Entry 4NCB (X-ray diffraction, 2.19 A resolution); this record covers chains A and C of the 4 polymer chains in the assembly.

Chain A:
Molecule: Argonaute
Source organism: Thermus thermophilus
UniProtKB: Q746M7 (Q746M7_THET2); residues 1-685 here = UniProt positions 1-685
Amino-acid sequence (685 residues; each row starts with the number of its first residue):
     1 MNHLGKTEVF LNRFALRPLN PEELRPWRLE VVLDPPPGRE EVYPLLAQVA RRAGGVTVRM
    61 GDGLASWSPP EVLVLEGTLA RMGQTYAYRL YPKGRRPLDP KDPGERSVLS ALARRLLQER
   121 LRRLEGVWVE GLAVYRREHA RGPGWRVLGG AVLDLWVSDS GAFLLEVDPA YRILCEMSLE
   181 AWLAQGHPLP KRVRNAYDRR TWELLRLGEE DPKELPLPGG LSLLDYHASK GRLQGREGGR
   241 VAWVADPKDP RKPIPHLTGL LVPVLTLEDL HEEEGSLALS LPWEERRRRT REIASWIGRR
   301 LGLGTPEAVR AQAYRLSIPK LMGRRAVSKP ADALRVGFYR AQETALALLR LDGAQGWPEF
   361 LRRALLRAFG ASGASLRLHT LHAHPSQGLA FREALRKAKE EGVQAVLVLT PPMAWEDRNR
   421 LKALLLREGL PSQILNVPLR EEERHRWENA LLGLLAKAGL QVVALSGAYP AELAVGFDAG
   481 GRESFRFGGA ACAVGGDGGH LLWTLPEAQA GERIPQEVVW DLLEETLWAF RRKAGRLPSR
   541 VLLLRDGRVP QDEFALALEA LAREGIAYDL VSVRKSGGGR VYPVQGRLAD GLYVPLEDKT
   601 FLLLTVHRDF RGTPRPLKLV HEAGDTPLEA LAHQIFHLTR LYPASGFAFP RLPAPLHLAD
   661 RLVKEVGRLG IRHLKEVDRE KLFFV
Disordered / not traced: 1-4, 271-275
Metal / ion sites: Mg2+ site 1: Asp478, Asp660 (shared with 1 residue of chain D); Mg2+ site 2: Asp478, Asp546 (shared with 2 residues of chain D; 1 residue of chain P); Mg2+ site 3: Val685 (shared with DT1(C), DA3(C) of chain C)
Residues lining bound ligands: thymidine-5'-phosphate (TMP): Asn195, Tyr197, Arg200, Trp202, Leu217, Pro218, Gly219, Leu223, Tyr226, His227, Arg232, Ile254, Pro255, His256
Curated features (UniProtKB/Swiss-Prot):
  - active site: Asp478, Glu512, Asp546, Asp660
  - binding site (Mn(2+)): Asp478, Asp546, Asp660, Val685
  - mutagenesis: Arg172 (R172A: Reduced cleavage of target RNA; further decreased when associated with A-548), Tyr197 (Y197A: No change in cleavage of target RNA; when associated with 226-AHASKGA-232), Tyr226 to Arg232 (No change in cleavage of target RNA), Arg232 (R232A: No change in cleavage of target RNA), Arg418 to Lys422 (No cleavage of target RNA), Lys422 (K422A: No cleavage of target RNA), Lys457 (K457A: No cleavage of target RNA; when associated with 418-ANRLA-422), Asp478 (D478A: No cleavage of target RNA. No cleavage of tDNA, no DNA associates with TtAgo in E.coli; when associated with A-546 ...), Glu512 (E512A: No cleavage of tDNA), Asp546 (D546A: No cleavage of target RNA. No cleavage of tDNA, no DNA associates with TtAgo in E.coli; when associated with A-478 ...), Arg548 (R548A: Poor cleavage of target RNA), Asp660 (D660A: Poor cleavage of target RNA. No cleavage of tDNA)
What the authors report for this chain:
  - catalytic residues: Asp478, Glu512, Asp546, Asp660
  - Mg2+ coordination: Asp478, Asp546, Asp660
  - Mg2+ coordination through a water molecule: Glu512
  - conformationally variable residues (loop rearrangement): Glu512, Asp546

Chain C:
Molecule: 21-nt DNA strand
Sequence (21 nucleotides; each row starts with the number of its first residue):
     1 TGAGGTAGTA GGTTGTATAG T
Disordered / not traced: 17-21
Metal / ion sites: Mg2+: DT1, DA3 (shared with Val685(A) of chain A)

Chain A / chain C interface:
Residue-residue contacts - 71 pairs, chain A then chain C:
  Tyr43(A) - DT16(C)  base contact
  Arg59(A) - DT16(C)  hydrogen bond to the base
  Ala170(A) - DG8(C)  phosphate contact
  Tyr171(A) - DG8(C)  hydrogen bond to the phosphate
  Tyr171(A) - DT9(C)  phosphate contact
  Arg172(A) - DT9(C)  salt bridge to the phosphate
  Arg172(A) - DA10(C)  salt bridge to the phosphate
  Ile173(A) - DG8(C)  phosphate contact
  Ile173(A) - DT9(C)  hydrogen bond to the phosphate
  Arg192(A) - DA10(C)  hydrogen bond to the sugar
  Arg194(A) - DA10(C)  salt bridge to the phosphate
  Thr201(A) - DA10(C)  hydrogen bond to the phosphate
  Thr201(A) - DG11(C)  hydrogen bond to the phosphate
  Leu265(A) - DT9(C)  sugar contact
  Thr266(A) - DT9(C)  sugar contact
  Leu267(A) - DA7(C)  base contact
  Leu279(A) - DA7(C)  phosphate contact
  Leu279(A) - DG8(C)  sugar contact
  Ser280(A) - DT6(C)  phosphate contact
  Ser280(A) - DA7(C)  phosphate contact
  Leu281(A) - DA7(C)  hydrogen bond to the phosphate
  Arg286(A) - DA7(C)  salt bridge to the phosphate
  Pro412(A) - DT1(C)  base contact
  Met413(A) - DT1(C)  hydrogen bond to the base
  Ala414(A) - DT1(C)  base contact
  Trp415(A) - DT1(C)  hydrogen bond to the base
  Arg418(A) - DT1(C)  salt bridge to the phosphate
  Lys422(A) - DT1(C)  salt bridge to the phosphate
  Ser432(A) - DT1(C)  phosphate contact
  Gln433(A) - DT1(C)  hydrogen bond to the phosphate
  Ile434(A) - DT1(C)  hydrogen bond to the phosphate
  Ile434(A) - DG2(C)  sugar contact
  Leu435(A) - DG2(C)  phosphate contact
  Asn436(A) - DT1(C)  base contact
  Asn436(A) - DG2(C)  hydrogen bond to the phosphate
  His445(A) - DG2(C)  base contact
  Arg446(A) - DG2(C)  salt bridge to the phosphate
  Asn449(A) - DG2(C)  hydrogen bond to the base
  Asn449(A) - DA3(C)  hydrogen bond to the sugar
  Lys457(A) - DT1(C)  salt bridge to the phosphate
  Gly511(A) - DT14(C)  phosphate contact
  Glu512(A) - DT13(C)  hydrogen bond to the phosphate
  Glu512(A) - DT14(C)  hydrogen bond to the phosphate
  Arg513(A) - DT14(C)  hydrogen bond to the phosphate
  Arg513(A) - DG15(C)  salt bridge to the phosphate
  Pro550(A) - DG15(C)  phosphate contact
  Gln551(A) - DG15(C)  hydrogen bond to the phosphate
  Arg580(A) - DA7(C)  salt bridge to the phosphate
  Val606(A) - DG5(C)  sugar contact
  Arg611(A) - DG5(C)  sugar contact
  Gly612(A) - DT6(C)  phosphate contact
  Gly612(A) - DA7(C)  phosphate contact
  Thr613(A) - DT6(C)  hydrogen bond to the phosphate
  Thr613(A) - DA7(C)  hydrogen bond to the phosphate
  Pro614(A) - DT6(C)  phosphate contact
  Arg615(A) - DT6(C)  salt bridge to the phosphate
  Arg615(A) - DA7(C)  base contact
  Tyr642(A) - DG4(C)  phosphate contact
  Ala644(A) - DA3(C)  sugar contact
  Ser645(A) - DA3(C)  sugar contact
  Ser645(A) - DG4(C)  hydrogen bond to the sugar
  Phe647(A) - DG2(C)  base contact
  Ala648(A) - DG4(C)  sugar contact
  Pro650(A) - DG4(C)  phosphate contact
  Pro650(A) - DG5(C)  phosphate contact
  Arg651(A) - DG5(C)  hydrogen bond to the phosphate
  Arg651(A) - DT6(C)  salt bridge to the phosphate
  His657(A) - DG4(C)  salt bridge to the phosphate
  Arg661(A) - DG4(C)  salt bridge to the phosphate
  Val685(A) - DT1(C)  phosphate contact
  Val685(A) - DA3(C)  phosphate contact
Also at the interface, not in a pair above, chain A (60 interface residues in all): Pro44, Val264, Ala450, Arg486, Arg548, Phe649, Leu652
Also at the interface, not in a pair above, chain C (16 interface residues in all): DG12

Summary:
60 residues of chain A and 16 residues of chain C are in contact; the contacts include 22 hydrogen bonds and
14 salt bridges. Polar pairs include Arg59(A)-DT16(C), Met413(A)-DT1(C) and Trp415(A)-DT1(C). Chain A binds
thymidine-5'-phosphate. From the paper: catalytic residues Asp478(A), Glu512(A) and Asp546(A) among others;
Mg2+ coordination by Asp478(A), Asp546(A) and Asp660(A).
Chain A is Argonaute (Thermus thermophilus) and chain C is a 21-nt DNA strand; the structure, Structure of
Thermus thermophilus Argonaute bound to guide DNA and 19-mer target DNA with Mg2+, was determined by X-ray
diffraction together with 4KPY, 4N41, 4N47, 4N76 and 4NCA from the same study.
